Entry 5MFG (X-ray diffraction, 1.90 A resolution); this record covers chains A and E of the 5 polymer chains in the assembly.

Chain A:
Molecule: Yiiim5aii
Source organism: synthetic construct
Amino-acid sequence (286 residues; each row starts with the number of its first residue):
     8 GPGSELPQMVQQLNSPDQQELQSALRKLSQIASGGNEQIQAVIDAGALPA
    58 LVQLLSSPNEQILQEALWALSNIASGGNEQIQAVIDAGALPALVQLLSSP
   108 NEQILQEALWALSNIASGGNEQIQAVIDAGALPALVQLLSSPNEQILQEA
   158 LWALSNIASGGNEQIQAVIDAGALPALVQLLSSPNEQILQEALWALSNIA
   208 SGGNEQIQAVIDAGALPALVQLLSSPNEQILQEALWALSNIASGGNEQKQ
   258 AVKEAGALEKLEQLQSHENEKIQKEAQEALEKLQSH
Unresolved in the structure: 8-11
Ion coordination: Ca2+ site 1: N21, Q60; Ca2+ site 2: P23, Q25 (shared with 2 residues of chain C); Ca2+ site 3: P65, E67 (shared with 2 residues of chain C); Ca2+ site 4: P107, E109 (shared with 2 residues of chain C); Ca2+ site 5: P149, E151 (shared with 2 residues of chain C); Ca2+ site 6: P191, E193 (shared with 2 residues of chain C); Ca2+ site 7: P233, E235 (shared with 2 residues of chain D)

Chain E:
Molecule: (RR)4
Amino-acid sequence (10 residues; each row starts with the number of its first residue):
     1 RRRRRRRRRR

Chain A / chain E interface:
Pairs across the interface (32):
  R33(A) - R1(E)
  R33(A) - R2(E)
  S36(A) - R2(E)
  Q71(A) - R2(E)
  E72(A) - R2(E)  salt bridge
  W75(A) - R2(E)
  W75(A) - R3(E)
  W75(A) - R4(E)
  S78(A) - R4(E)  hydrogen bond
  N79(A) - R4(E)  hydrogen bond
  E114(A) - R4(E)  salt bridge
  W117(A) - R4(E)
  W117(A) - R5(E)
  W117(A) - R6(E)
  S120(A) - R6(E)  hydrogen bond
  N121(A) - R6(E)  hydrogen bond
  W159(A) - R6(E)
  W159(A) - R7(E)
  W159(A) - R8(E)  hydrogen bond (backbone-side chain)
  S162(A) - R8(E)
  N163(A) - R8(E)  hydrogen bond
  W201(A) - R8(E)
  W201(A) - R10(E)
  W243(A) - R10(E)
  K260(A) - R10(E)
  E261(A) - R9(E)
  E261(A) - R10(E)  hydrogen bond (backbone-backbone)
  A262(A) - R9(E)
  A262(A) - R10(E)
  G263(A) - R10(E)
  L265(A) - R10(E)
  E266(A) - R10(E)  salt bridge
Other interface residues (no listed pair), chain A (23 interface residues in all): A264

In short:
23 residues of chain A and 10 residues of chain E are in contact, with 7 hydrogen bonds and 3 salt bridges.
Polar contacts include E72(A)-R2(E), E114(A)-R4(E) and E266(A)-R10(E). The Ca2+ site 1 is built by N21(A) and
Q60(A).
Here chain A is Yiiim5aii (synthetic construct) and chain E is (RR)4. Entry 5MFG (Designed armadillo repeat
protein YIIIM5AII in complex with peptide (RR)4) was determined by X-ray diffraction together with 5MFF, 5MFH,
5MFI, 5MFJ and 5MFK from the same study.
